Entry 6MTT (X-ray diffraction, 1.70 A resolution); this record covers chains H and P of the 3 polymer chains in the assembly.

# Chain H
Protein: Antibody VRC46.01 Fab heavy chain
Source organism: Homo sapiens
Notes: antibody fragment or engineered binder
Chain sequence (224 residues; each row starts with the number of its first residue; note: 14 numbers in that range are skipped by the numbering (no residue carries them; nothing is unmodelled there); a row labelled like 39A-39D holds insertion residues (39A, then the next letters in order)):
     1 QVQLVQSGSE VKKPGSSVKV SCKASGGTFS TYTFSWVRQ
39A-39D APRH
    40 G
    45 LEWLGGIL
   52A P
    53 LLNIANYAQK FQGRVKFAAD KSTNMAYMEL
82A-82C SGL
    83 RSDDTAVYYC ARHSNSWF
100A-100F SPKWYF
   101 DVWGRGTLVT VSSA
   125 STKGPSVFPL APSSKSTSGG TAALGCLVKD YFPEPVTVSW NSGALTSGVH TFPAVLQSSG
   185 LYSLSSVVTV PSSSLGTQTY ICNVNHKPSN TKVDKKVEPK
Unresolved in the structure: 39A-39D
Disulfide bonds: Cys22-Cys92, Cys150-Cys206

# Chain P
Protein: RV217 founder virus gp41 peptide
UniProtKB: A0A0U3UAX4 (A0A0U3UAX4_9HIV1); residues 656-683 here correspond to UniProt positions 647-674 (UniProt number = residue number - 9)
Chain sequence (28 residues; numbered 656 to 683; the number before each row is that of its first residue):
   656 NEKELLELDK WASLWNWFDI TKWLWYIK
Unresolved in the structure: 656-664

# Chain H / chain P interface
Contacting residue pairs - 49 pairs, chain H then chain P:
  Thr31(H) - Leu679(P)
  Thr33(H) - Ile675(P)  hydrogen bond (side chain-backbone)
  Gly50(H) - Ile675(P)
  Ile51(H) - Ala667(P)  hydrophobic
  Ile51(H) - Ile675(P)
  Leu52(H) - Ile675(P)  hydrophobic
  Leu52(H) - Trp678(P)
  Leu53(H) - Trp678(P)  hydrophobic
  Leu54(H) - Phe673(P)  hydrophobic
  Asn55(H) - Trp666(P)
  Asn55(H) - Ala667(P)
  Asn55(H) - Ser668(P)  hydrogen bond (backbone-backbone)
  Ile56(H) - Ser668(P)
  Ile56(H) - Trp670(P)  hydrophobic
  Ile56(H) - Phe673(P)  hydrophobic
  Ile56(H) - Ile675(P)  hydrophobic
  Ala57(H) - Ser668(P)  hydrogen bond (backbone-backbone)
  Ala57(H) - Leu669(P)
  Ala57(H) - Trp670(P)  hydrogen bond (backbone-backbone)
  Asn58(H) - Trp670(P)  hydrogen bond (side chain-backbone)
  Asn58(H) - Asn671(P)
  Asn58(H) - Phe673(P)  hydrogen bond (side chain-backbone)
  Asn58(H) - Asp674(P)
  Asn58(H) - Ile675(P)  hydrogen bond (side chain-backbone)
  Tyr59(H) - Asn671(P)  hydrogen bond (backbone-side chain)
  Val67(H) - Leu669(P)
  Lys68(H) - Lys665(P)
  Phe69(H) - Lys665(P)
  Phe69(H) - Trp666(P)  hydrogen bond (backbone-backbone)
  Phe69(H) - Ala667(P)  hydrogen bond (backbone-backbone)
  Phe69(H) - Leu669(P)  hydrophobic
  Ala70(H) - Lys665(P)
  Ala70(H) - Trp666(P)
  His95(H) - Thr676(P)
  Asn97(H) - Leu679(P)
  Ser98(H) - Thr676(P)
  Ser98(H) - Lys677(P)
  Ser98(H) - Trp678(P)
  Ser98(H) - Leu679(P)  hydrogen bond (side chain-backbone)
  Ser98(H) - Trp680(P)  hydrogen bond (backbone-backbone)
  Trp99(H) - Leu679(P)
  Trp99(H) - Trp680(P)
  Trp99(H) - Lys683(P)
  Phe100(H) - Trp680(P)
  Ser100A(H) - Trp680(P)
  Pro100B(H) - Lys677(P)
  Pro100B(H) - Trp680(P)
  Trp100D(H) - Thr676(P)  hydrogen bond
  Trp100D(H) - Lys677(P)

# Summary
24 residues of chain H and 16 residues of chain P are in contact; the contacts include 13 hydrogen bonds.
Among the polar pairs are Thr33(H)-Ile675(P), Asn58(H)-Trp670(P) and Asn58(H)-Phe673(P).
Here chain H is Antibody VRC46.01 Fab heavy chain (Homo sapiens) and chain P is RV217 founder virus gp41
peptide. Entry 6MTT (Crystal structure of VRC46.01 Fab in complex with gp41 peptide) was determined by X-ray
diffraction, deposited together with 6MTQ, 6MTR and 6MTS.
